6BJH - chains A and C of the 4 polymer chains in the assembly; structure by X-ray diffraction, 2.58 A resolution.

# Chain A
Name: RNA silencing suppressor p19
Organism: Carnation Italian ringspot virus
UniProtKB: Q66104 (P19_CIRV); residue numbers follow UniProt; this construct covers 1-172
Amino-acid sequence (172 residues; each row starts with the number of its first residue):
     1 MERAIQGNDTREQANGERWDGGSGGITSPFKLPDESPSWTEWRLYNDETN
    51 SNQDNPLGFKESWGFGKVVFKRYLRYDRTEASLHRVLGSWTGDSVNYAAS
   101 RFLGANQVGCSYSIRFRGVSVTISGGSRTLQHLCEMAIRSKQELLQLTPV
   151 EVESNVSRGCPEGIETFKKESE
Disordered / not traced: 1-2, 51-52, 148-172
Construct notes: engineered mutation Ser111 (Thr in Q66104)

# Chain C
Molecule: 21-nt RNA strand
Sequence (21 nucleotides; row label = number of the first residue in the row):
     1 UCGAAGUAUUCCGCGUACGUU

# How chain A and chain C interact
Residue-residue contacts (18; chain A residue first):
  Arg11(A) - U10(C)  salt bridge to the phosphate
  Trp39(A) - G19(C)  stacking on the base
  Trp39(A) - U20(C)  phosphate contact
  Trp39(A) - U21(C)  base contact
  Ser62(A) - U10(C)  phosphate contact
  Ser62(A) - C11(C)  hydrogen bond to the phosphate
  Gly66(A) - U9(C)  hydrogen bond to the sugar
  Lys67(A) - A8(C)  sugar contact
  Lys67(A) - U9(C)  salt bridge to the phosphate
  Val69(A) - U9(C)  phosphate contact
  Val69(A) - U10(C)  sugar contact
  Lys71(A) - C11(C)  phosphate contact
  Ser113(A) - C11(C)  sugar contact
  Arg115(A) - C12(C)  salt bridge to the phosphate
  Arg115(A) - G13(C)  salt bridge to the phosphate
  Ser120(A) - C11(C)  hydrogen bond to the phosphate
  Ser120(A) - C12(C)  sugar contact
  Thr122(A) - C11(C)  sugar contact
Other interface residues (no listed pair), chain A (13 interface residues in all): Ser111, Gly118

# Overview
13 residues of chain A face 9 of chain C across their interface, with 3 hydrogen bonds, 4 salt bridges and 1
aromatic stacking contact. Polar contacts include Gly66(A)-U9(C), Ser62(A)-C11(C) and Ser120(A)-C11(C).
Here chain A is RNA silencing suppressor p19 (Carnation Italian ringspot virus) and chain C is a 21-nt RNA
strand. Entry 6BJH (CIRV p19 mutant T111S in complex with siRNA) was determined by X-ray diffraction,
deposited together with 6BJG and 6BJV.
